Entry 3BLQ (X-ray diffraction, 2.90 A resolution); this record covers chains A and B.

# Chain A
Name: Cell division protein kinase 9
Source organism: Homo sapiens
Notes: EC 2.7.11.22, 2.7.11.23
UniProt: P50750 (CDK9_HUMAN); residue numbers follow UniProt; this construct covers 2-330
Amino-acid sequence (331 residues; numbered 0 to 330; the number before each row is that of its first residue; numbering starts at 0):
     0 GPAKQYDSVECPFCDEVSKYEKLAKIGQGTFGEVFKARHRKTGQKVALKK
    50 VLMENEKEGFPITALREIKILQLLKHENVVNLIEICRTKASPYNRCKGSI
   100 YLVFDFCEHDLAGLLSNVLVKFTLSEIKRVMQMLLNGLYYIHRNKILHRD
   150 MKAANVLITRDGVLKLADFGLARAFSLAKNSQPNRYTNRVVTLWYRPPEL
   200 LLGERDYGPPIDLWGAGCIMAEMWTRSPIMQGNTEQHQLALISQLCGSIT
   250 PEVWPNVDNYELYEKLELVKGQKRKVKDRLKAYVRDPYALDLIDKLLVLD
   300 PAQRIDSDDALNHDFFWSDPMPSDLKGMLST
Disordered / not traced: 0-6, 88-97, 176-182, 269-274, 326-330
Differences from the reference sequence: expression tag (0-1)
Modified residues: T186 (phosphothreonine; TPO)
Curated features (UniProtKB/Swiss-Prot):
  - region: A166 to T191 (T-loop)
  - active site: D149 (Proton acceptor)
  - binding site (ATP): I25 to V33, K48, D104 to C106, D167
  - modified residue: K44 (N6-acetyllysine), K48 (N6-acetyllysine), S175 (Phosphoserine), T186 (Phosphothreonine)
  - natural variant: R225 (R225C: Found in patients with global developmental delay and epilepsy with history of choanal atresia; uncertain significance)
  - mutagenesis: K44 (K44R: Impaired kinase and transcriptional elongation activities, but normal cyclin T1 and HEXIM1 binding), K48 (K48Q: Mimics acetylation; leading to impaired protein kinase activity; K48R: Decreased acetylation; leading to enhanced protein kinase activity), D167 (D167N: Abrogates kinase activity), S175 (S175A: Constitutive kinase activity; S175D: Mimics phosphorylation, constitutive loss of kinase activity), T186 (T186A: Abrogates autophosphorylation; no effect on kinase activity, but impaired CTD phosphorylation; T186D: Mimics autophosphorylation ...)
Ligand contacts:
  - ATP (adenosine-5'-triphosphate): I25, G26, Q27, G28, T29, V33, A46, K48, F103, D104, F105, C106, D149, K151, N154, L156, D167
  - Mg2+ (MG): A153, N154, D167

# Chain B
Name: Cyclin-T1
Source organism: Homo sapiens
UniProt: O60563 (CCNT1_HUMAN); residue numbers follow UniProt; this construct covers 2-259
Amino-acid sequence (260 residues; row label = number of the first residue in the row; numbering starts at 0):
     0 GPEGERKNNNKRWYFTREQLENSPSRRFGVDPDKELSYRQQAANLLQDMG
    50 QRLNVSQLTINTAIVYMHRFYMIQSFTRFPGNSVAPAALFLAAKVEGQPK
   100 KLEHVIKVAHTCLHPQESLPDTRSEAYLQQVQDLVILESIILQTLGFELT
   150 IDHPHTHVVKCTQLVRASKDLAQTSYFMATNSLHLTTFSLQYTPPVVACV
   200 CIHLACKWSNWEIPVSTDGKHWWEYVDATVTLELLDELTHELLQILEKTP
   250 NRLKRIWNWR
Disordered / not traced: 0-8
Differences from the reference sequence: expression tag (0-1); engineered mutation R77 (Gln in O60563), G96 (Glu in O60563), L241 (Phe in O60563)
Curated features (UniProtKB/Swiss-Prot):
  - motif: K253 to R259 (Nuclear localization signal, and interaction with Tat-TAR RNA)
  - modified residue: S117 (Phosphoserine)

# How chain A and chain B interact
Residue-residue contacts - 34 pairs, chain A then chain B:
  S7(A) with R77(B), hydrogen bond (backbone-side chain)
  V8(A) with Q73(B); R77(B); F78(B), hydrophobic
  E9(A) with R26(B), salt bridge; I72(B); Q73(B), hydrogen bond (backbone-side chain)
  C10(A) with Q142(B)
  F12(A) with R11(B); W12(B), hydrophobic; I72(B), hydrophobic; T143(B); G145(B)
  C13(A) with Q142(B)
  E57(A) with F89(B); K93(B), hydrogen bond (backbone-side chain); K100(B); L101(B), hydrogen bond (side chain-backbone)
  G58(A) with K93(B); E137(B)
  F59(A) with K93(B), hydrogen bond (backbone-side chain); E137(B), hydrogen bond (backbone-side chain); L141(B), hydrophobic; F146(B), hydrophobic
  I61(A) with K93(B); P98(B), hydrophobic
  L64(A) with L141(B), hydrophobic; L148(B), hydrophobic
  K68(A) with T149(B)
  Q71(A) with F146(B), hydrogen bond (side chain-backbone)
  I84(A) with F146(B), hydrophobic
  R86(A) with Q142(B)
  I99(A) with Q142(B); F146(B), hydrophobic
Also at the interface, not in a pair above, chain A (19 interface residues in all): P11, K56, I67
Also at the interface, not in a pair above, chain B (25 interface residues in all): L90, V94, K99, V134, I139

# In short
Chain A and chain B form an interface of 19 and 25 residues respectively; the contacts include 7 hydrogen
bonds and 1 salt bridge. Polar pairs include E9(A)-R26(B), S7(A)-R77(B) and E9(A)-Q73(B). Ligands of chain A:
Mg2+ and ATP.
Chain A is Cell division protein kinase 9 and chain B is Cyclin-T1, both from Homo sapiens; the structure,
Crystal Structure of Human CDK9/cyclinT1 in Complex with ATP, was determined by X-ray diffraction (same
publication as 3BLH, 3BLR and 2IVX).
